4JV5 - chains A and I of the 23 polymer chains in the assembly; structure by X-ray diffraction, 3.16 A resolution.

# Chain A
Molecule: 16S ribosomal RNA
Source organism: Thermus thermophilus
Sequence (1517 nucleotides; each row starts with the number of its first residue; note: 44 numbers in that range are skipped by the numbering (no residue carries them; nothing is unmodelled there); a row labelled like 189A-189L holds insertion residues (189A, then the next letters in order)):
     5 UGGAGAGUUUGAUCCUGGCUCAGGGUGAACGCUGGCGGCGUGCCUAAGAC
    55 AUGCAAGUCGUGCGGGCCG
    76 CGGGAUUUU
    88 ACUCCG
    96 UGGUCAGCGGCGGACGGGUGAGUAACGCGUGGGU
  129A G
   130 ACCUACCCGGAAGAGGGGGACAACCCGGGGAAACUCGGGCUAAUCCCCCA
   180 UGUGGACCCG
189A-189L CCCCUUGGGGUG
   190 UGUCCAAAGGGCUUU
   216 GCCCGCUUCCGGAUGGGCCCGCGUCCCAUCAGCUAGUUGGUGGGGUAAUG
   266 GCCCACCAAGGCGACGACGGGUAGCCGGUCUGAGAGGAUGGCCGGCCACA
   316 GGGGCACUGAGACACGGGCCCCACUCCUACGGGAGGCAGCAGUUAGGAAU
   366 CUUCCGCAAUGGGCGCAAGCCUGACGGAGCGACGCCGCUUGGAGGAAGAA
   416 GCCCUUCGGGGUGUAAACUCCUGA
   441 ACCCGGGACGAAACCCCC
   460 GA
   470 CGAGGGGA
   479 CUGACGGUACCGGGGUAA
   498 UAGCGCCGGCCAACUCCGUGCCAGCAGCCGCGGUAAUACGGAGGGCGCGA
   548 GCGUUACCCGGAUUCACUGGGCGUAAAGGGCGUGUAGGCGGCCUGGGGCG
   598 UCCCAUGUGAAAGACCACGGCUCAACCGUGGGGGAGCGUGGGAUACGCUC
   648 AGGCUAGACGGUGGGAGAGGGUGGUGGAAUUCCCGGAGUAGCGGUGAAAU
   698 GCGCAGAUACCGGGAGGAACGCCGAUGGCGAAGGCAGCCACCUGGUCCAC
   748 CCGUGACGCUGAGGCGCGAAAGCGUGGGGAGCAAACCGGAUUAGAUACCC
   798 GGGUAGUCCACGCCCUAAACGAUGCGCGCUAGGUCUCUGGGUCU
   848 CCUGGGGGCCGAAGCUAACGCGUUAAGCGCGCCGCCUGGGGAGUACGGCC
   898 GCAAGGCUGAAACUCAAAGGAAUUGACGGGGGCCCGCACAAGCGGUGGAG
   948 CAUGUGGUUUAAUUCGAAGCAACGCGAAGAACCUUACCAGGCCUUGACAU
   998 GCUA
 1001A G
  1002 GGAACCCGGGUGAAAGCCUGGGGUGCCCC
1030A-1030D GCGA
  1031 GGGGAGCCCUAGCACAGGUGCUGCAUGGCCGUCGUCAGCUCGUGCCGUGA
  1081 GGUGUUGGGUUAAGUCCCGCAACGAGCGCAACCCCCGCCGUUAGUUGCCA
  1131 GCGGUUCGGCCGGGCACUCUAACGGGACUGCCCGCG
  1168 AAAGCGGGAGGAAGGAGGGGACGACGUCUGGUCAGCAUGGCCCUUACGGC
  1218 CUGGGCGACACACGUGCUACAAUGCCCACUACAAAGCGAUGCCACCCGGC
  1268 AACGGGGAGCUAAUCGCAAAAAGGUGGGCCCAGUUCGGAUUGGGGUCUGC
  1318 AACCCGACCCCAUGAAGCCGGAAUCGCUAGUAAUCGCGGAUCAGCC
 1363A A
  1364 UGCCGCGGUGAAUACGUUCCCGGGCCUUGUACACACCGCCCGUCACGCCA
  1414 UGGGAGCGGGCUCUACCCGAAGUCGCCGG
1442A-1442B GA
  1443 GCCUA
  1452 C
  1456 GGGCAGGCGCCGAGGGUAGGGCCCGUGACUGGGGCGAAGUCGUAACAAGG
  1506 UAGCUGUACCGGAAGGUGCGGCUGGAUCACCUCCUUUCU
Not modelled in the structure: 1534-1539
Construct notes: conflict A80 (G131378 in 55771382)
Ion coordination: Mg2+ site 1: C518, G530 (shared with 1 residue of chain L; 1 residue of chain X); Mg2+ site 2 near U560 (its only coordinating residue here); Mg2+ site 3 near C578 (its only coordinating residue here); Mg2+ site 4 near A768 (its only coordinating residue here); Mg2+ site 5: C866, G1079; Mg2+ site 6 near G903 (its only coordinating residue here); Mg2+ site 7 near G1224 (its only coordinating residue here)
What the authors report for this chain:
  - conformationally variable residues (side-chain flip): A1493

# Chain I
Name: 30S ribosomal protein S9
Source organism: Thermus thermophilus
Reference sequence: P80374 (RS9_THET8); residues 2-128 here = UniProt positions 2-128
Sequence (127 residues; row label = number of the first residue in the row):
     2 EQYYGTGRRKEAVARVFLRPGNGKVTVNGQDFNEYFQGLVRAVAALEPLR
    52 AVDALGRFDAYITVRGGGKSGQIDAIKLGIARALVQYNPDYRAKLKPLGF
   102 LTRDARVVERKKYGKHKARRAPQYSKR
Construct notes: conflict Arg58 (His in P80374)

# Chain A / chain I interface
Contacting residue pairs - 124 pairs, chain A then chain I:
  G942(A) - Gln124(I)  base contact
  U943(A) - Gln124(I)  hydrogen bond to the sugar
  G966(A) - Lys127(I)  hydrogen bond to the sugar
  C967(A) - Tyr125(I)  hydrogen bond to the sugar
  A969(A) - Arg128(I)  base contact
  C970(A) - Ser126(I)  hydrogen bond to the base
  C970(A) - Arg128(I)  hydrogen bond to the base
  C1116(A) - Val108(I)  sugar contact
  G1117(A) - Arg104(I)  hydrogen bond to the phosphate
  G1117(A) - Ala106(I)  sugar contact
  C1118(A) - Arg9(I)  salt bridge to the phosphate
  C1118(A) - Arg83(I)  hydrogen bond to the phosphate
  C1118(A) - Arg104(I)  salt bridge to the phosphate
  C1119(A) - Arg9(I)  salt bridge to the phosphate
  C1119(A) - Arg83(I)  salt bridge to the phosphate
  G1127(A) - Arg16(I)  hydrogen bond to the phosphate
  C1128(A) - Arg16(I)  salt bridge to the phosphate
  C1128(A) - Thr64(I)  phosphate contact
  C1129(A) - Arg16(I)  salt bridge to the phosphate
  A1130(A) - Gln3(I)  hydrogen bond to the phosphate
  A1130(A) - Phe18(I)  sugar contact
  A1130(A) - Arg20(I)  salt bridge to the phosphate
  A1130(A) - Tyr62(I)  phosphate contact
  G1131(A) - Gln3(I)  phosphate contact
  G1131(A) - Arg20(I)  salt bridge to the phosphate
  C1147(A) - Tyr5(I)  hydrogen bond to the sugar
  C1147(A) - Thr7(I)  phosphate contact
  C1147(A) - Arg16(I)  hydrogen bond to the base
  U1148(A) - Thr7(I)  hydrogen bond to the phosphate
  U1148(A) - Val14(I)  phosphate contact
  U1148(A) - Arg16(I)  sugar contact
  C1149(A) - Arg9(I)  salt bridge to the phosphate
  C1149(A) - Val14(I)  phosphate contact
  G1177(A) - Lys97(I)  salt bridge to the phosphate
  G1178(A) - Arg93(I)  salt bridge to the phosphate
  G1178(A) - Lys97(I)  salt bridge to the phosphate
  A1179(A) - Arg93(I)  salt bridge to the phosphate
  A1179(A) - Leu102(I)  sugar contact
  A1179(A) - Thr103(I)  phosphate contact
  A1179(A) - Arg104(I)  hydrogen bond to the sugar
  A1180(A) - Thr103(I)  hydrogen bond to the phosphate
  G1186(A) - Glu110(I)  sugar contact
  G1186(A) - Arg111(I)  sugar contact
  G1186(A) - Lys113(I)  phosphate contact
  G1186(A) - Arg120(I)  salt bridge to the phosphate
  G1187(A) - Arg111(I)  hydrogen bond to the sugar
  G1187(A) - Lys113(I)  phosphate contact
  A1188(A) - Tyr114(I)  hydrogen bond to the phosphate
  C1230(A) - Arg128(I)  sugar contact
  G1231(A) - Ser126(I)  hydrogen bond to the phosphate
  U1232(A) - Gln124(I)  phosphate contact
  U1232(A) - Tyr125(I)  phosphate contact
  U1232(A) - Ser126(I)  phosphate contact
  G1233(A) - His117(I)  salt bridge to the phosphate
  G1233(A) - Pro123(I)  phosphate contact
  G1233(A) - Gln124(I)  hydrogen bond to the phosphate
  C1249(A) - Tyr36(I)  hydrogen bond to the sugar
  C1249(A) - Gly68(I)  base contact
  C1249(A) - Gly69(I)  base contact
  C1249(A) - Lys70(I)  salt bridge to the phosphate
  C1249(A) - Gln73(I)  hydrogen bond to the sugar
  A1250(A) - Arg66(I)  phosphate contact
  A1250(A) - Gly67(I)  hydrogen bond to the phosphate
  A1250(A) - Gly68(I)  hydrogen bond to the phosphate
  A1250(A) - Gln73(I)  hydrogen bond to the phosphate
  A1251(A) - Glu12(I)  sugar contact
  A1251(A) - Gly67(I)  phosphate contact
  A1251(A) - Gly68(I)  base contact
  G1290(A) - Leu40(I)  sugar contact
  G1290(A) - Lys70(I)  base contact
  G1291(A) - Gln38(I)  hydrogen bond to the sugar
  G1291(A) - Gly39(I)  phosphate contact
  U1292(A) - Gln38(I)  sugar contact
  U1292(A) - Gly39(I)  phosphate contact
  C1342(A) - Pro123(I)  sugar contact
  C1342(A) - Gln124(I)  sugar contact
  C1342(A) - Tyr125(I)  sugar contact
  G1343(A) - Arg121(I)  hydrogen bond to the sugar
  G1343(A) - Ala122(I)  sugar contact
  G1343(A) - Pro123(I)  sugar contact
  G1343(A) - Tyr125(I)  phosphate contact
  C1344(A) - Lys116(I)  salt bridge to the phosphate
  C1344(A) - Arg120(I)  sugar contact
  U1345(A) - Arg120(I)  salt bridge to the phosphate
  A1346(A) - Arg120(I)  salt bridge to the phosphate
  G1347(A) - Arg10(I)  hydrogen bond to the base
  G1347(A) - Arg107(I)  salt bridge to the phosphate
  G1347(A) - Val108(I)  sugar contact
  G1347(A) - Val109(I)  sugar contact
  U1348(A) - Val109(I)  phosphate contact
  U1348(A) - Glu110(I)  hydrogen bond to the phosphate
  U1348(A) - Arg120(I)  phosphate contact
  A1349(A) - Lys118(I)  salt bridge to the phosphate
  A1349(A) - Arg120(I)  hydrogen bond to the phosphate
  A1349(A) - Arg121(I)  hydrogen bond to the phosphate
  A1350(A) - Lys118(I)  salt bridge to the phosphate
  A1350(A) - Arg121(I)  salt bridge to the phosphate
  U1351(A) - Lys118(I)  base contact
  C1366(A) - His117(I)  salt bridge to the phosphate
  C1367(A) - Lys112(I)  salt bridge to the phosphate
  C1367(A) - Tyr114(I)  phosphate contact
  C1367(A) - Gly115(I)  hydrogen bond to the phosphate
  C1367(A) - Lys116(I)  phosphate contact
  G1368(A) - Arg111(I)  salt bridge to the phosphate
  G1368(A) - Lys112(I)  salt bridge to the phosphate
  G1368(A) - Lys113(I)  phosphate contact
  G1368(A) - Tyr114(I)  hydrogen bond to the phosphate
  C1369(A) - Arg111(I)  phosphate contact
  C1369(A) - Lys112(I)  hydrogen bond to the phosphate
  G1370(A) - Glu12(I)  phosphate contact
  G1370(A) - Val109(I)  phosphate contact
  G1371(A) - Lys11(I)  phosphate contact
  G1371(A) - Glu12(I)  phosphate contact
  G1371(A) - Gly68(I)  sugar contact
  G1371(A) - Gly69(I)  phosphate contact
  G1371(A) - Val109(I)  phosphate contact
  U1372(A) - Lys11(I)  salt bridge to the phosphate
  U1372(A) - Gly69(I)  phosphate contact
  U1372(A) - Lys70(I)  hydrogen bond to the phosphate
  U1372(A) - Ser71(I)  hydrogen bond to the phosphate
  U1372(A) - Gly72(I)  hydrogen bond to the phosphate
  G1373(A) - Lys11(I)  hydrogen bond to the base
  G1373(A) - Arg42(I)  phosphate contact
  G1373(A) - Ser71(I)  phosphate contact
Interface residues without a listed pair, chain A (56 interface residues in all): G1185, C1189, A1248
Interface residues without a listed pair, chain I (57 interface residues in all): Glu2, Val65, Ala119

# Summary
The interface between chain A and chain I involves 56 residues on one side and 57 on the other; the contacts
include 36 hydrogen bonds and 28 salt bridges. Polar contacts include C970(A)-Ser126(I), C970(A)-Arg128(I) and
C1147(A)-Arg16(I). The Mg2+ site 1 is built by C518(A) and G530(A). The paper reports conformational
variability at A1493(A).
Chain A is 16S ribosomal RNA and chain I is 30S ribosomal protein S9, both from Thermus thermophilus; the
structure, Crystal structures of pseudouridinilated stop codons with ASLs, was determined by X-ray diffraction
together with 4JYA and 4K0K from the same study.
